7SCY - chains J and A of the 11 polymer chains in the assembly; structure by electron microscopy, 4.10 A resolution (low resolution: residue-level contacts below are approximate; hydrogen-bond / salt-bridge calls are withheld).

Chain J:
Molecule: 147-nt DNA strand
Sequence (147 nucleotides; each row starts with the number of its first residue; numbers below 1 keep their minus sign (DA-73 is residue -73)):
   -73 ATCGAGAATCCCGGTGCCGAGGCCGCTCAATTGGTCGTAGACAGCTCTAG
   -23 CACCGCTTAAACGCACGTACGCGCTGTCCCCCGCGTTTTAACCGCCAAGG
    27 GGATTACTCCCTAGTCTCCAGGCACGTGTCAGATATATACATCCGAT

Chain A:
Molecule: Histone H3.1
From: Homo sapiens
UniProtKB: P68431 (H31_HUMAN); residues 0-135 here correspond to UniProt positions 1-136 (UniProt number = residue number + 1)
Sequence (139 residues; numbered -3 to 135; the number before each row is that of its first residue; numbers below 1 keep their minus sign (Gly-3 is residue -3)):
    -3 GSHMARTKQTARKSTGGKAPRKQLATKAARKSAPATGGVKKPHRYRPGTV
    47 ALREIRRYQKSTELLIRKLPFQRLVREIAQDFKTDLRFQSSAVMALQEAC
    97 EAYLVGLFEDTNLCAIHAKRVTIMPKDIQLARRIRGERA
Unresolved in the structure: -3 to 37, 134-135
Sequence notes: expression tag (-3 to -1)
Swiss-Prot annotation at these positions:
  - modified residue: Arg2 (Asymmetric dimethylarginine), Thr3 (Phosphothreonine), Lys4 (Allysine), Gln5 (5-glutamyl dopamine), Thr6 (Phosphothreonine), Arg8 (Citrulline), Lys9 (N6,N6,N6-trimethyllysine), Ser10 (ADP-ribosylserine), Thr11 (Phosphothreonine), Lys14 (N6-(2-hydroxyisobutyryl)lysine), Arg17 (Asymmetric dimethylarginine), Lys18 (N6-(2-hydroxyisobutyryl)lysine), Lys23 (N6-(2-hydroxyisobutyryl)lysine), Arg26 (Citrulline), Lys27 (N6,N6,N6-trimethyllysine), Ser28 (ADP-ribosylserine), Lys36 (N6,N6,N6-trimethyllysine), Lys37 (N6-methyllysine), Tyr41 (Phosphotyrosine), Lys56 (N6,N6,N6-trimethyllysine) and 8 more in UniProt
  - lipidation: Lys18 (N6-decanoyllysine)

Interface between chain J and chain A:
Residue-residue contacts (25; chain J residue first):
  DG-24(J) - Arg83(A)
  DG-24(J) - Phe84(A)
  DG-24(J) - Gln85(A)
  DG-24(J) - Ser86(A)
  DC-23(J) - Arg72(A)
  DC-23(J) - Arg83(A)
  DC-23(J) - Phe84(A)
  DA-14(J) - Arg63(A)
  DA-13(J) - Arg63(A)
  DA-5(J) - Arg42(A)
  DA-5(J) - Pro43(A)
  DC-4(J) - Val117(A)
  DC-4(J) - Thr118(A)
  DG-3(J) - Arg116(A)
  DG-3(J) - Val117(A)
  DG-3(J) - Thr118(A)
  DG-3(J) - Met120(A)
  DC-2(J) - Arg116(A)
  DC-2(J) - Met120(A)
  DC69(J) - Tyr41(A)
  DC69(J) - Thr45(A)
  DC70(J) - Tyr41(A)
  DC70(J) - Arg42(A)
  DC70(J) - Thr45(A)
  DG71(J) - Arg42(A)
Other interface residues (no listed pair), chain J (12 interface residues in all): DT-6
Other interface residues (no listed pair), chain A (16 interface residues in all): Arg40, Lys115

In short:
12 residues of chain J and 16 residues of chain A are in contact.
Here chain J is a 147-nt DNA strand and chain A is Histone H3.1 (Homo sapiens). Entry 7SCY (Nuc147 bound to
single BRCT) was determined by electron microscopy, deposited together with 7SCZ.
